Entry 9NW3 (electron microscopy, 3.70 A resolution); this record covers chains FB and 5C of the 130 polymer chains in the assembly.

[Chain FB]
Molecule: Tubulin beta chain
From: Tetrahymena thermophila CU428
Reference sequence: P41352 (TBB_TETTH); numbering as in UniProt (aligned over 1-443)
Amino-acid sequence (443 residues; row label = number of the first residue in the row):
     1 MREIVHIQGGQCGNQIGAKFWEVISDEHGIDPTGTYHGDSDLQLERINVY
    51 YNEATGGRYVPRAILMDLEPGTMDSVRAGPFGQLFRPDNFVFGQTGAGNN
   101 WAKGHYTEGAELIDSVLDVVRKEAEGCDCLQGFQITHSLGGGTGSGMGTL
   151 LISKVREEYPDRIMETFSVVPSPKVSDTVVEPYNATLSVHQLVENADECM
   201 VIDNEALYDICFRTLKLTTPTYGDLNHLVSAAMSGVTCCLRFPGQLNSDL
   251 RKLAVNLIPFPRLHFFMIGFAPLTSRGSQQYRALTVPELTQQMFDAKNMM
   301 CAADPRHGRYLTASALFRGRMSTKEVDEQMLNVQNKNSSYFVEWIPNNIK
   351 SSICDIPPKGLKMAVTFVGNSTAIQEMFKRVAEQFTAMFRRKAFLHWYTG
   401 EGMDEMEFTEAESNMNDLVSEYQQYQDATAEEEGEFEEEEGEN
Not modelled in the structure: 431-443
Residues lining bound ligands: GDP (guanosine-5'-diphosphate): Gly10, Gln11, Cys12, Gln15, Ile16, Asn99, Ser138, Gly140, Gly141, Gly142, Thr143, Gly144, Asp177, Glu181, Asn204, Tyr222, Leu225, Asn226
Curated features (UniProtKB/Swiss-Prot):
  - binding site (GTP): Gln11, Glu69, Ser138, Gly142, Thr143, Gly144, Asn204, Asn226
  - binding site (Mg(2+)): Glu69
Reported in the primary citation:
  - specificity-determining residues: Glu157 (proposed by the authors, not directly observed)

[Chain 5C]
Molecule: TLP2
From: Tetrahymena thermophila CU428
Reference sequence: I7MHP2 (I7MHP2_TETTS); residue numbers follow UniProt; this construct covers 1-1754
Amino-acid sequence (1754 residues; row label = number of the first residue in the row):
     1 MQIGEDIYNFLQVFNLINPTEGKKISDDKYSIGKNTTNQLENGQIFAKII
    51 RQIAKIQAQSQKRPEQPFPDLDSLKEMNSPAARLYNWNVLQECFRKLQIN
   101 LETETKSLIIAGDQDQLSDFIKDIIANVAIYMPELFGKNKGKSKVKQNEY
   151 KDEIEVTKVDINKDLTKCKSCLEFFVVLLSRHLSLPPQQTASLFTHNNKY
   201 LAHLFAKGVKGLFDPIIFFYQEVYQSIPLLLQLFLEDPTKKSMHFSMNCL
   251 KPGLVSKSYEVATWAARLFSKLALEFSESNLLTVSWDWFVGENGGLNTTL
   301 LGLKRHPDMKDLVVQILLQFARYNFVELFTIHMKKAQPDPKDLVGTYLVL
   351 LKPLTATPSACDEILNAGILDEWIDFALDGSTDEYKNTIDMRTVSLTLLV
   401 EVWMLFPFKIEDSEYKSNAVLQQLGKACKDKSQSLIVCSLTLLFQLLIYF
   451 GTQKSQFAPNVYRTLTLSIIENHQNVVVREFIMNNFITVYETLESIPLNI
   501 LIEPLVRQIQVTDNVSYFFNVFDFNFFAYISKNEKLQLKNAIQLLDLFFK
   551 IYLNNTIFANVSSVPILNIVNRFIDSETLQEFVIKFVKVALAMFYASEKK
   601 KRPKEKVMPLYNNKSAIGQPNLSPGEIEQELIQAQKRALIVEMIKSIVTI
   651 NCYELNEKIKPLVAHTNIQIKQFTKQNNKGMQSILTLFGNPDTILEKYEK
   701 EYIEHQQQLKQEEKERREQEQNDSLLQDFEGSPKNQGDVLKSIEDNLKKY
   751 GIGLKERQTKLTKAEATRLALLRNPKADPKILKKLQEIKVNYENREEKKK
   801 LEVVKQEQETQKEKEVLRKQLMRRSLEQGVSNFNQRDAEGVLLFQFGSRE
   851 KQIKRENKTGLPMIQYIDLDKEEQRDKDTINILLRRYNKILKNVFVKYSN
   901 TGFSAQFSNKNVNSFDAIKEHNSLISIPEMYRFVKDYELSDKLSKEEHQT
   951 LVRIVSQEQAKKKNKQEVSRDQPEQNKQIDQKKKLPPATQSQQNMFLKGS
  1001 NENKWNFNQNEVKDVKSFDFQGFLDYIVQFAGYIYSKPPEDLRHLPLSAS
  1051 LQKVFDHMREITSKKGQSTALFDDYDNLFFGETEVIKQFNKKLEENPDYP
  1101 LPQGYKKVKDREIKFEYALDPKGILPMKESFKYAYLVLNDLFQEQLQFSI
  1151 IEPKSATKEVVKAQPLIGITSDVESHYFDMYKSPQVLEQKRVKKPQMVQS
  1201 QSVDILGPWGKPDSTKTLPSTLNVKSKYGNQRVLDIDNYRKLDLGLKLAV
  1251 STIGYRDRYTAEQCAYCLDDIIKSIETGDSNQAFRNKKVENKVIKEKKKE
  1301 EEAQEEAKKKYEEKRLKDHDFVMSRAKEIIEQNSDKDKQKKEKELQLKKQ
  1351 KEEEQKKKADDMSSFWKEKKEVFDQQKQKLIEEQKKIQEEQLRRMQEEKE
  1401 KKEKEFQEFNKKQIEKQQEEFKKQKEKEQQEAEKQRNLEEYQKKLKEKLH
  1451 MHIVKTDQERIEIEKVSNVKIKELFQKDDVQSVYKTNEFKLSQLFFYLKK
  1501 YTYREISRQNIADNEISYKTFNWFCYRFNIYPEIISNPKDILLIYRSVTR
  1551 NKQVIDHKPIGLSEEEFKEAMLRISIKGKKIFNKFSEQLQKGINLNESEM
  1601 AKIADDENKESNQEEFQENKSVKSSKTEALERMKNVIDYYGNIDEANSHT
  1651 LEALIYYLGLPNDKLGINEALKNVMEQGAVPDGKLKEAMKQKIVKDPNEI
  1701 LRYNPPQNKVKFGRSSQVGHNQSQMANNSQVGSQNGLAENQENQDQEENE
  1751 QEQN
Not modelled in the structure: 1-770, 859-864, 965-1016, 1171-1242, 1286-1292, 1613-1754

[Interface between chain FB and chain 5C]
Residue-residue contacts - 33 pairs, chain FB then chain 5C:
  Ala102(FB) with Ile1294(5C)
  His105(FB) with Ile1294(5C)
  Tyr106(FB) with Val1293(5C); Ile1294(5C); Lys1295(5C); Lys1298(5C), hydrogen bond (backbone-side chain)
  Thr107(FB) with Ile1294(5C); Lys1298(5C)
  Ala110(FB) with Lys1298(5C)
  Glu111(FB) with Lys1298(5C)
  Glu328(FB) with Asn909(5C)
  Gln329(FB) with Asn909(5C)
  Leu331(FB) with Phe915(5C), hydrophobic
  Asn332(FB) with Asn909(5C), hydrogen bond
  Asn335(FB) with Asn900(5C), hydrogen bond (backbone-side chain); Ile918(5C); Asn922(5C)
  Lys336(FB) with Asn900(5C)
  Ser338(FB) with Val896(5C)
  Tyr398(FB) with Val1293(5C)
  Thr399(FB) with Val1293(5C)
  Gly400(FB) with Val1293(5C)
  Glu401(FB) with Val1293(5C); Ile1294(5C), hydrogen bond (backbone-backbone)
  Gly402(FB) with Val1293(5C), hydrogen bond (backbone-backbone); Ile1294(5C), hydrogen bond (backbone-backbone); Glu1296(5C)
  Met403(FB) with Val1293(5C); Ile1294(5C)
  Asp427(FB) with Ser1068(5C)
  Ala428(FB) with Phe1080(5C)
  Thr429(FB) with Phe1080(5C)
  Ala430(FB) with Phe1080(5C)
Also at the interface, not in a pair above, chain FB (28 interface residues in all): Gly109, Glu194, Trp344, Asp404, Glu407
Also at the interface, not in a pair above, chain 5C (15 interface residues in all): Lys889, Arg1285

[Overview]
28 residues of chain FB and 15 residues of chain 5C are in contact; the contacts include 6 hydrogen bonds.
Among the polar pairs are Tyr106(FB)-Lys1298(5C), Asn332(FB)-Asn909(5C) and Asn335(FB)-Asn900(5C). Ligands of
chain FB: GDP. UniProt lists 8 GTP-binding residues and Mg2+-binding residue Glu69(FB) on chain FB. The paper
reports the specificity determinant Glu157(FB).
Here chain FB is Tubulin beta chain and chain 5C is TLP2, both from Tetrahymena thermophila CU428. Entry 9NW3
(Ciliary tip central pair) was determined by electron microscopy, deposited together with 9OT2 and 9NTM.
